Entry 7RPW (electron microscopy, 4.38 A resolution (low resolution: residue-level contacts below are approximate; hydrogen-bond / salt-bridge calls are withheld)); this record covers chains B and C of the 7 polymer chains in the assembly.

== Chain B ==
Name: DNA polymerase sliding clamp 2
Source organism: Saccharolobus solfataricus
UniProt: Q97Z84 (PCNA2_SACS2); residues 2-246 here correspond to UniProt positions 1-245 (UniProt number = residue number - 1)
Amino-acid sequence (245 residues; numbered 2 to 246; the number before each row is that of its first residue):
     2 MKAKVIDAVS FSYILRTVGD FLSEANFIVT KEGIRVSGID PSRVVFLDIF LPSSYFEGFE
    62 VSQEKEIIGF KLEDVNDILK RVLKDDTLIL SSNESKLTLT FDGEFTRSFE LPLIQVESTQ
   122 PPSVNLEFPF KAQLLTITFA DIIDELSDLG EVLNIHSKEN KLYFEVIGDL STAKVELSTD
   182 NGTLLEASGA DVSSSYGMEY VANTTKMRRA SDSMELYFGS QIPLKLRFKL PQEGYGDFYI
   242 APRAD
Not modelled in the structure: 245-246
What the authors report for this chain:
  - mutagenesis - P42G/S43G/R44G: unchanged catalytic activity with DNA ligase

== Chain C ==
Name: DNA polymerase sliding clamp 3
Source organism: Saccharolobus solfataricus
UniProt: P57765 (PCNA3_SACS2); residues 1-244 here = UniProt positions 1-244
Amino-acid sequence (252 residues; each row starts with the number of its first residue):
     1 MKVVYDDVRV LKDIIQALAR LVDEAVLKFK QDSVELVALD RAHISLISVN LPREMFKEYD
    61 VNDEFKFGFN TQYLMKILKV AKRKEAIEIA SESPDSVIIN IIGSTNREFN VRNLEVSEQE
   121 IPEINLQFDI SATISSDGFK SAISEVSTVT DNVVVEGHED RILIKAEGES EVEVEFSKDT
   181 GGLQDLEFSK ESKNSYSAEY LDDVLSLTKL SDYVKISFGN QKPLQLFFNM EGGGKVTYLL
   241 APKVLEHHHH HH
Not modelled in the structure: 246-252
Sequence notes: expression tag (245-252)

== How chain B and chain C interact ==
Contacting residue pairs (28; chain B residue first):
  Asp142(B) - Ser104(C)
  Asp142(B) - Arg107(C)
  Ile143(B) - Arg107(C)
  Glu146(B) - Val80(C)
  Glu146(B) - Arg107(C)
  Leu147(B) - Phe109(C)
  Asp149(B) - Lys76(C)
  Leu150(B) - Tyr73(C)
  Leu150(B) - Lys76(C)
  Asp170(B) - Arg112(C)
  Leu171(B) - Val111(C)
  Leu171(B) - Arg112(C)
  Leu171(B) - Leu114(C)
  Ser172(B) - Tyr73(C)
  Ser172(B) - Asn110(C)
  Ser172(B) - Val111(C)
  Ser172(B) - Arg112(C)
  Thr173(B) - Phe109(C)
  Thr173(B) - Asn110(C)
  Ala174(B) - Glu108(C)
  Ala174(B) - Phe109(C)
  Lys175(B) - Arg107(C)
  Lys175(B) - Glu108(C)
  Val176(B) - Asn106(C)
  Val176(B) - Arg107(C)
  Glu177(B) - Asn106(C)
  Leu178(B) - Thr105(C)
  Gly183(B) - Thr105(C)
Interface residues without a listed pair, chain C (14 interface residues in all): Ile77

== Summary ==
The interface between chain B and chain C involves 16 residues on one side and 14 on the other. From the
paper: P42G/S43G/R44G of chain B leave catalytic activity with DNA ligase unchanged.
Here chain B is DNA polymerase sliding clamp 2 and chain C is DNA polymerase sliding clamp 3, both from
Saccharolobus solfataricus. Entry 7RPW (Archaeal DNA ligase and heterotrimeric PCNA in complex with adenylated
DNA) was determined by electron microscopy (same publication as 7RPO and 7RPX).
